PDB entry 4BJ9 | X-ray diffraction, 2.05 A resolution | chain A

# Chain A
Molecule: Tankyrase-2
Source organism: Homo sapiens
Notes: EC 2.4.2.30; fragment: c-terminal fragment, residues 946-1162
UniProtKB: Q9H2K2 (TNKS2_HUMAN); residue numbers follow UniProt; this construct covers 946-1162
Chain sequence (240 residues; numbered 923 to 1162; the number before each row is that of its first residue):
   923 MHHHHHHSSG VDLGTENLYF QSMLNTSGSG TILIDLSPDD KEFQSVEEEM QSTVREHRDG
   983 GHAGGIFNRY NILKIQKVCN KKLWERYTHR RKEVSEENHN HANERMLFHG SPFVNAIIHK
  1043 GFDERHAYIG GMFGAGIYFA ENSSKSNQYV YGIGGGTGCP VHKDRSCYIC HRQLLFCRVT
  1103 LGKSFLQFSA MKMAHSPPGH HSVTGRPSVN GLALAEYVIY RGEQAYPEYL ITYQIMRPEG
Unresolved in the structure: 923-951, 1113-1115, 1162
Construct notes: expression tag (923-945)
UniProt features mapped onto this chain:
  - binding site (Zn(2+)): C1081, H1084, C1089, C1092
  - mutagenesis: M1054 (M1054V: Loss of activity)
Ion coordination: Zn2+: C1081, H1084, C1089, C1092
Ligand contacts: EB-47 (UHB; 2-[4-[(2S,3S,4R,5R)-5-(6-aminopurin-9-yl)-3,4-bis(oxidanyl)oxolan-2-yl]carbonylpiperazin-1-yl]-N-(1-oxidanylidene-2,3-dihydroisoindol-4-yl)ethanamide): F1030, H1031, G1032, S1033, F1035, A1038, I1039, G1043, F1044, D1045, H1048, A1049, I1051, G1053, G1058, I1059, Y1060, F1061, A1062, K1067, S1068, Y1071, I1075, E1138
From the paper describing this entry:
  - binding site for EB-47: H1031, G1032, S1033, G1043, D1045, H1048, Y1060, S1068
  - conformationally variable residues (loop rearrangement): Y1050
  - specificity-determining residues: Y1050, I1075 (by similarity / conservation)
  - catalytic residues: E1138 (citing earlier work)

# Summary
Ligands of chain A: EB-47. C1081, H1084, C1089 and C1092 coordinate Zn2+. Curated annotation (UniProt) lists 4
Zn2+-binding residues and one mutagenesis site. The paper reports the catalytic residue E1138; a binding site
for EB-47 at H1031, G1032 and S1033 among others.
Chain A is Tankyrase-2 (Homo sapiens); the structure, Crystal structure of human tankyrase 2 in complex with
EB-47, was determined by X-ray diffraction (same publication as 4BJB, 4BJC, 4AVU and 4AVW).
